PDB entry 8RN3 | electron microscopy, 2.78 A resolution | chains A and C of the 5 polymer chains in the assembly

Chain A:
Molecule: Polymerase acidic protein
Organism: Influenza B virus (B/Memphis/13/2003)
Notes: EC 3.1.-.-
Reference sequence: Q5V8Z9 (Q5V8Z9_9INFB); residue numbers follow UniProt; this construct covers 1-726
Sequence (726 residues; each row starts with the number of its first residue):
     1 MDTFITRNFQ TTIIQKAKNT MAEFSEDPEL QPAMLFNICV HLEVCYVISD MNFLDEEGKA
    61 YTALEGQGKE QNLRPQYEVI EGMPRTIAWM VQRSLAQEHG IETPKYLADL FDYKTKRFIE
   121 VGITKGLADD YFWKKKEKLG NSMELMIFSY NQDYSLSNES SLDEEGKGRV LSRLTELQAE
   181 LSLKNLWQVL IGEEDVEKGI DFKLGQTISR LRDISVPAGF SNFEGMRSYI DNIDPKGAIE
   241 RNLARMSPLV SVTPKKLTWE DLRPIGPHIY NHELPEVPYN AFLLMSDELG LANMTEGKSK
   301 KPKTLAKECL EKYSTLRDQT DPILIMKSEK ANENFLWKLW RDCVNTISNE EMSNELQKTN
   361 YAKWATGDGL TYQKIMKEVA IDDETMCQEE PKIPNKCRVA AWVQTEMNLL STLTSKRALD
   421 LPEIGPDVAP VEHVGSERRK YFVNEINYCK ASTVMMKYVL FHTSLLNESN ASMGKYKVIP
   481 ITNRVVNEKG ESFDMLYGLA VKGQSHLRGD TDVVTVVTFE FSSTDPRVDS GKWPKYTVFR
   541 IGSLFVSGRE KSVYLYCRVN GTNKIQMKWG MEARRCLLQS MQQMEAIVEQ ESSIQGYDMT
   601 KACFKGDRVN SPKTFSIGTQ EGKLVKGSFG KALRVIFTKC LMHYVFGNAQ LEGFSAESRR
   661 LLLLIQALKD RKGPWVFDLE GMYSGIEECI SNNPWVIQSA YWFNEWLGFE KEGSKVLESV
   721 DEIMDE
Unresolved in the structure: 62-71, 717-726
Bound ions: Mg2+ near Asp109 (its only coordinating residue here)
From the paper describing this entry:
  - mutagenesis - K631A/R634A: decreased catalytic activity

Chain C:
Molecule: Polymerase basic protein 2
Organism: Influenza B virus (B/Memphis/13/2003)
Reference sequence: Q5V8X3 (Q5V8X3_9INFB); residue numbers follow UniProt; this construct covers 1-770
Sequence (799 residues; each row starts with the number of its first residue):
     1 MTLAKIELLK QLLRDNEAKT VLKQTTVDQY NIIRKFNTSR IEKNPSLRMK WAMCSNFPLA
    61 LTKGDMANRI PLEYKGIQLK TNAEDIGTKG QMCSIAAVTW WNTYGPIGDT EGFERVYESF
   121 FLRKMRLDNA TWGRITFGPV ERVRKRVLLN PLTKEMPPDE ASNVIMEILF PKEAGIPRES
   181 TWIHRELIKE KREKLKGTMI TPIVLAYMLE RELVARRRFL PVAGATSAEF IEMLHCLQGE
   241 NWRQIYHPGG NKLTESRSQS MIVACRKIIR RSIVASNPLE LAVEIANKTV IDTEPLKSCL
   301 AAIDGGDVAC DIIRAALGLK IRQRQRFGRL ELKRISGRGF KNDEEILIGN GTIQKIGIWD
   361 GEEEFHVRCG ECRGILKKSK MKLEKLLINS AKKEDMRDLI ILCMVFSQDT RMFQGVRGEI
   421 NFLNRAGQLL SPMYQLQRYF LNRSNDLFDQ WGYEESPKAS ELHGINESMN ASDYTLKGVV
   481 VTRNVIDDFS STETEKVSIT KNLSLIKRTG EVIMGANDVS ELESQAQLMI TYDTPKMWEM
   541 GTTKELVQNT YQWVLKNLVT LKAQFLLGKE DMFQWDAFEA FESIIPQKMA GQYSGFARAV
   601 LKQMRDQEVM KTDQFIKLLP FCFSPPKLRS NGEPYQFLKL VLKGGGENFI EVRKGSPLFS
   661 YNPQTEVLTI CGRMMSLKGK IEDEERNRSM GNAVLAGFLV SGKYDPDLGD FKTIEELEKL
   721 KPGEKANILL YQGKPVKVVK RKRYSALSND ISQGIKRQRM TVESMGWALS GWSHPQFEKG
   781 GGSGGGSGGS AWSHPQFEK
Unresolved in the structure: 1-42, 140-225, 742-799
Construct notes: expression tag (771-799)

How chain A and chain C interact:
Residue-residue contacts - 57 pairs, chain A then chain C:
  Met294(A) with Phe711(C); Thr713(C)
  Glu296(A) with Lys654(C), salt bridge; Leu729(C)
  Lys298(A) with Gln732(C)
  Glu423(A) with Glu647(C)
  Val428(A) with Trp132(C); Gln525(C)
  Ala429(A) with Trp132(C), hydrophobic
  Pro430(A) with Trp132(C); Gly133(C); Gln244(C)
  Val431(A) with Ile135(C), hydrophobic; Cys236(C), hydrophobic; Trp242(C), hydrophobic; Gln244(C), hydrogen bond (backbone-side chain)
  Arg438(A) with Phe137(C)
  Asn467(A) with Leu47(C); Lys50(C); Trp51(C)
  Asn470(A) with Trp51(C)
  Asn487(A) with Glu715(C)
  Glu488(A) with Glu715(C)
  Lys489(A) with Tyr635(C); Gln636(C), hydrogen bond (side chain-backbone); Phe637(C); Leu638(C), hydrogen bond (backbone-backbone); Lys639(C), hydrogen bond (backbone-backbone); Glu715(C); Glu718(C), salt bridge
  Gly490(A) with Lys639(C)
  Glu491(A) with Thr713(C); Ile714(C), hydrogen bond (side chain-backbone); Glu715(C)
  Phe493(A) with Thr713(C)
  Lys564(A) with Asn44(C)
  Glu589(A) with Asn241(C), hydrogen bond; Trp242(C)
  Ser592(A) with Phe137(C)
  Ser593(A) with Gly138(C)
  Ile594(A) with Glu419(C)
  Gln595(A) with Glu419(C); Asn421(C)
  Gly596(A) with Thr136(C); Phe137(C), hydrogen bond (backbone-backbone); Phe422(C)
  Tyr597(A) with Phe137(C); Asn421(C); Phe422(C), hydrophobic; Arg438(C)
  Asp598(A) with Phe137(C)
  Asp607(A) with Leu423(C)
  Arg608(A) with Gly427(C); Gln428(C)
  Val609(A) with Asn421(C); Leu423(C), hydrophobic; Leu429(C), hydrophobic
Interface residues without a listed pair, chain A (34 interface residues in all): Val434, Asn444, Leu466, Ser547, Asn610
Interface residues without a listed pair, chain C (44 interface residues in all): Ala426, Glu523, Gln587, Met589, Lys712, Lys719, Tyr731

Overview:
The interface between chain A and chain C involves 34 residues on one side and 44 on the other, with 7
hydrogen bonds and 2 salt bridges. Among the polar pairs are Glu296(A)-Lys654(C), Lys489(A)-Glu718(C) and
Val431(A)-Gln244(C). From the paper: K631A/R634A of chain A reduce catalytic activity.
Here chain A is Polymerase acidic protein and chain C is Polymerase basic protein 2, both from Influenza B
virus (B/Memphis/13/2003). Entry 8RN3 (Pseudo-symmetrical influenza B polymerase apo-dimer, encapsidase moiety
(from "Influenza B polymerase pseudo-symmetrical dimer" | Local refinement)) was determined by electron
microscopy, deposited together with 8RN1, 8RN2, 8RN4, 8RN5, 8RN6, 8RN7 and 5 further entries.
